PDB entry 6RI9 | electron microscopy, 3.70 A resolution | chains B and D of the 8 polymer chains in the assembly

Chain B:
Protein: DNA-directed RNA polymerase subunit alpha
From: Escherichia coli (strain K12)
Notes: EC 2.7.7.6
UniProtKB: P0A7Z4 (RPOA_ECOLI); numbering as in UniProt (aligned over 1-329)
Chain sequence (329 residues; numbered 1 to 329; the number before each row is that of its first residue):
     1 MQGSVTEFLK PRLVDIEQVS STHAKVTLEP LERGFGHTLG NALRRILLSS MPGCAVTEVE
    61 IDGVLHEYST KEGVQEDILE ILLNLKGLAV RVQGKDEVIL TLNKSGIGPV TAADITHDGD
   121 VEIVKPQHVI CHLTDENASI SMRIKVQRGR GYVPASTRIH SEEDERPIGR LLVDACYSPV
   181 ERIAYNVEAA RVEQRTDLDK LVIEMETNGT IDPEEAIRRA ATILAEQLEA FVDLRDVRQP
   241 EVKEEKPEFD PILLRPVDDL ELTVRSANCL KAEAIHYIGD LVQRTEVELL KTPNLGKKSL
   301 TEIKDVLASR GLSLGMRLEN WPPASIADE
Disordered / not traced: 1-3, 233-329
Curated features (UniProtKB/Swiss-Prot):
  - region: E162 to E165 (Required for interaction with Crp at class II promoters)
  - modified residue: R265 (ADP-ribosylarginine), K297 (N6-acetyllysine), K298 (N6-acetyllysine)
  - mutagenesis: R45 (R45C: In rpoA112; temperature-sensitive, blocks RNA polymerase assembly), E162 to E165 (5-fold decrease in CRP-class II promoter-dependent transcription), E165 (E165K: 5-fold decrease in CRP-class II promoter-dependent transcription), R191 (R191C: In rpoA101; temperature-sensitive)

Chain D:
Protein: DNA-directed RNA polymerase subunit beta'
From: Escherichia coli (strain K12)
Notes: EC 2.7.7.6
UniProtKB: P0A8T7 (RPOC_ECOLI); numbering as in UniProt (aligned over 1-1407)
Chain sequence (1407 residues; row label = number of the first residue in the row):
     1 MKDLLKFLKA QTKTEEFDAI KIALASPDMI RSWSFGEVKK PETINYRTFK PERDGLFCAR
    61 IFGPVKDYEC LCGKYKRLKH RGVICEKCGV EVTQTKVRRE RMGHIELASP TAHIWFLKSL
   121 PSRIGLLLDM PLRDIERVLY FESYVVIEGG MTNLERQQIL TEEQYLDALE EFGDEFDAKM
   181 GAEAIQALLK SMDLEQECEQ LREELNETNS ETKRKKLTKR IKLLEAFVQS GNKPEWMILT
   241 VLPVLPPDLR PLVPLDGGRF ATSDLNDLYR RVINRNNRLK RLLDLAAPDI IVRNEKRMLQ
   301 EAVDALLDNG RRGRAITGSN KRPLKSLADM IKGKQGRFRQ NLLGKRVDYS GRSVITVGPY
   361 LRLHQCGLPK KMALELFKPF IYGKLELRGL ATTIKAAKKM VEREEAVVWD ILDEVIREHP
   421 VLLNRAPTLH RLGIQAFEPV LIEGKAIQLH PLVCAAYNAD FDGDQMAVHV PLTLEAQLEA
   481 RALMMSTNNI LSPANGEPII VPSQDVVLGL YYMTRDCVNA KGEGMVLTGP KEAERLYRSG
   541 LASLHARVKV RITEYEKDAN GELVAKTSLK DTTVGRAILW MIVPKGLPYS IVNQALGKKA
   601 ISKMLNTCYR ILGLKPTVIF ADQIMYTGFA YAARSGASVG IDDMVIPEKK HEIISEAEAE
   661 VAEIQEQFQS GLVTAGERYN KVIDIWAAAN DRVSKAMMDN LQTETVINRD GQEEKQVSFN
   721 SIYMMADSGA RGSAAQIRQL AGMRGLMAKP DGSIIETPIT ANFREGLNVL QYFISTHGAR
   781 KGLADTALKT ANSGYLTRRL VDVAQDLVVT EDDCGTHEGI MMTPVIEGGD VKEPLRDRVL
   841 GRVTAEDVLK PGTADILVPR NTLLHEQWCD LLEENSVDAV KVRSVVSCDT DFGVCAHCYG
   901 RDLARGHIIN KGEAIGVIAA QSIGEPGTQL TMRTFHIGGA ASRAAAESSI QVKNKGSIKL
   961 SNVKSVVNSS GKLVITSRNT ELKLIDEFGR TKESYKVPYG AVLAKGDGEQ VAGGETVANW
  1021 DPHTMPVITE VSGFVRFTDM IDGQTITRQT DELTGLSSLV VLDSAERTAG GKDLRPALKI
  1081 VDAQGNDVLI PGTDMPAQYF LPGKAIVQLE DGVQISSGDT LARIPQESGG TKDITGGLPR
  1141 VADLFEARRP KEPAILAEIS GIVSFGKETK GKRRLVITPV DGSDPYEEMI PKWRQLNVFE
  1201 GERVERGDVI SDGPEAPHDI LRLRGVHAVT RYIVNEVQDV YRLQGVKIND KHIEVIVRQM
  1261 LRKATIVNAG SSDFLEGEQV EYSRVKIANR ELEANGKVGA TYSRDLLGIT KASLATESFI
  1321 SAASFQETTR VLTEAAVAGK RDELRGLKEN VIVGRLIPAG TGYAYHQDRM RRRAAGEAPA
  1381 APQVTAEDAS ASLAELLNAG LGGSDNE
Disordered / not traced: 1-15, 936-947, 1125-1134, 1374-1407
Curated features (UniProtKB/Swiss-Prot):
  - binding site (Zn(2+)): C70, C72, C85, C88, C814, C888, C895, C898
  - binding site (Mg(2+)): D460, D462, D464
  - modified residue: K983 (N6-acetyllysine)
  - mutagenesis: Q504 (Q504P: Resistant to antibiotics salinamide A and B), N690 (N690D: Resistant to antibiotics salinamide A and B), M697 (M697V: Resistant to antibiotics salinamide A and B), A735 (A735T: Resistant to antibiotics salinamide A and B), R738 (R738C/H/P/S: Resistant to antibiotics salinamide A and B), A748 (A748E: Resistant to antibiotics salinamide A and B), P758 (P758S/T: Resistant to antibiotics salinamide A and B), F763 (F763C: Resistant to antibiotics salinamide A and B), S775 (S775A: Resistant to antibiotics salinamide A and B), A779 (A779T/V: Resistant to antibiotics salinamide A and B), R780 (R780C: Resistant to antibiotics salinamide A and B), G782 (G782A/C: Resistant to antibiotics salinamide A and B), 1 further mutagenesis entry in UniProt
Metal / ion sites: Zn2+ site 1: C72, C85, C88; Mg2+: D462, D464 (shared with 2 residues of chain R); Zn2+ site 2: C814, C888, C895, C898
What the authors report for this chain:
  - Mg2+ coordination: D460, D462, D464

Chain B / chain D interface:
Contacting residue pairs - 22 pairs, chain B then chain D:
  R44(B) with R538(D)
  L48(B) with R535(D)
  L79(B) with V526(D), hydrophobic
  E80(B) with R551(D)
  L83(B) with V526(D), hydrophobic; L527(D); T528(D)
  N84(B) with R551(D)
  K86(B) with E532(D), salt bridge
  Y152(B) with R535(D); L536(D), hydrophobic; L541(D)
  C176(B) with R535(D)
  S178(B) with R535(D), hydrogen bond
  V180(B) with R535(D), hydrogen bond (backbone-side chain)
  E181(B) with K531(D); R535(D)
  R182(B) with E534(D), salt bridge; M581(D), hydrogen bond
  Q194(B) with W409(D)
  T196(B) with E443(D), hydrogen bond
  E206(B) with K531(D), salt bridge
Interface residues without a listed pair, chain B (19 interface residues in all): D174, I183, R191
Interface residues without a listed pair, chain D (17 interface residues in all): D410, S539, L569

Summary:
The interface between chain B and chain D involves 19 residues on one side and 17 on the other; the contacts
include 4 hydrogen bonds and 3 salt bridges. Among the polar pairs are K86(B)-E532(D), R182(B)-E534(D) and
E206(B)-K531(D). The paper reports Mg2+ coordination by D460(D), D462(D) and D464(D).
Chain B is DNA-directed RNA polymerase subunit alpha and chain D is DNA-directed RNA polymerase subunit beta',
both from Escherichia coli (strain K12); the structure, Cryo-EM structure of E. coli RNA polymerase
backtracked elongation complex in non-swiveled state, was determined by electron microscopy (same publication
as 6RH3, 6RI7, 6RIN and 6RIP).
